PDB entry 9GS9 | electron microscopy, 2.60 A resolution | chains 1 and C of the 13 polymer chains in the assembly

# Chain 1
Molecule: crRNA
Sequence (60 nucleotides; row label = number of the first residue in the row):
     1 CUGAAAAUACAGUGGGGCCACUAGGGACAGGAUUGGUGACGUGACCUGCC
    51 GUAUAGGCAG

# Chain C
Name: Cas7.1
Amino-acid sequence (350 residues; row label = number of the first residue in the row):
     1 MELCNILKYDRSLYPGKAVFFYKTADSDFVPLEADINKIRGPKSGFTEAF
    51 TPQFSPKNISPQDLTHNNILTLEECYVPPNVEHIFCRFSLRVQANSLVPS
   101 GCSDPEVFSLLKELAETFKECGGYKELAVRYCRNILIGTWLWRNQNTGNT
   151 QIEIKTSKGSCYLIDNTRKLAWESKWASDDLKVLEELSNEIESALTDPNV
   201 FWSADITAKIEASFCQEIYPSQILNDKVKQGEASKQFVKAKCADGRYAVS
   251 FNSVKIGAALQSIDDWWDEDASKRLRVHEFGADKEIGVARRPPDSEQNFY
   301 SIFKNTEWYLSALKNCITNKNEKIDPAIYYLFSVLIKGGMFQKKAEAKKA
Not modelled in the structure: 347-350
What the authors report for this chain:
  - binding site for crRNA (chain 1): Ile-69, Leu-70, Arg-143, Leu-224

# Interface between chain 1 and chain C
Contacting residue pairs - 44 pairs, chain 1 then chain C:
  C10(1) with Lys-8(C), hydrogen bond to the sugar
  A11(1) with Lys-8(C), hydrogen bond to the base; Tyr-9(C), hydrogen bond to the sugar; Asp-10(C), sugar contact; Gly-339(C), sugar contact; Met-340(C), base contact
  G12(1) with Tyr-9(C), sugar contact; Asp-10(C), phosphate contact; Arg-11(C), salt bridge to the phosphate; Lys-337(C), phosphate contact; Gly-338(C), sugar contact; Gly-339(C), sugar contact; Met-340(C), hydrogen bond to the base
  U13(1) with Arg-11(C), salt bridge to the phosphate; Val-254(C), sugar contact; Arg-276(C), sugar contact
  G14(1) with Trp-142(C), base contact; Val-254(C), sugar contact; Lys-255(C), hydrogen bond to the base; Ala-258(C), base contact; Arg-276(C), salt bridge to the phosphate; Lys-284(C), hydrogen bond to the base
  G15(1) with Gln-222(C), hydrogen bond to the sugar; Ile-223(C), base contact; Leu-224(C), base contact; Asn-225(C), base contact; Asp-226(C), base contact; Asn-252(C), hydrogen bond to the phosphate
  G16(1) with Gln-222(C), phosphate contact; Lys-255(C), salt bridge to the phosphate
  G17(1) with Arg-143(C), salt bridge to the phosphate; Gln-222(C), hydrogen bond to the phosphate
  C18(1) with Arg-143(C), salt bridge to the phosphate
  C19(1) with Ile-39(C), sugar contact; Arg-40(C), hydrogen bond to the sugar; Gly-41(C), base contact; Pro-42(C), base contact; Leu-70(C), base contact
  A20(1) with Arg-40(C), hydrogen bond to the sugar; Gly-41(C), phosphate contact; Pro-42(C), phosphate contact
  C21(1) with Ile-39(C), phosphate contact; Arg-40(C), hydrogen bond to the base
  U22(1) with Arg-40(C), hydrogen bond to the base
Also at the interface, not in a pair above, chain C (29 interface residues in all): Leu-72, Ser-221, Lys-235

# Summary
The interface between chain 1 and chain C involves 13 residues on one side and 29 on the other; the contacts
include 13 hydrogen bonds and 6 salt bridges. Polar contacts include A11(1)/Lys-8(C), G12(1)/Met-340(C) and
G14(1)/Lys-255(C). From the paper: a binding site for crRNA (chain 1) at Ile-69(C), Leu-70(C) and Arg-143(C)
among others.
Chain 1 is crRNA and chain C is Cas7.1; the structure, Tn7016 PseCAST QCascade, was determined by electron
microscopy.
